PDB entry 7BKE | electron microscopy, 2.80 A resolution | chains E and D of the 9 polymer chains in the assembly

# Chain E
Molecule: Formate dehydrogenase, beta subunit (F420)
From: Methanospirillum hungatei JF-1
Notes: EC 1.2.99.-
UniProtKB: Q2FME3 (Q2FME3_METHJ); numbering as in UniProt (aligned over 1-414)
Chain sequence (414 residues; each row starts with the number of its first residue):
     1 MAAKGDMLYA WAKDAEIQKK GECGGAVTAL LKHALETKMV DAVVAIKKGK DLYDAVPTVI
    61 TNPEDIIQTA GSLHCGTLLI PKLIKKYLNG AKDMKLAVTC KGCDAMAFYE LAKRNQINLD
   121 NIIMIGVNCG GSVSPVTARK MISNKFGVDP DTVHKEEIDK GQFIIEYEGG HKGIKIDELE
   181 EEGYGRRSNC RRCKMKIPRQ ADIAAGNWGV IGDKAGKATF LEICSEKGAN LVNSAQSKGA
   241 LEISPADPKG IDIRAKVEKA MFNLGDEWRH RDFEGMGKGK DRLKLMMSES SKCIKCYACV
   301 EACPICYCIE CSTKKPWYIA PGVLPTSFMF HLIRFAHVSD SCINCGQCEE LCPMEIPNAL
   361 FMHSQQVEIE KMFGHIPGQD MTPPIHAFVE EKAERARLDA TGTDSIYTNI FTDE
Disordered / not traced: 1, 413-414
Bound ions: 4Fe-4S cluster Fe site 1: Cys103, Cys129, Cys190, Cys193; 4Fe-4S cluster Fe site 2: Cys293, Cys296, Cys299, Cys352; 4Fe-4S cluster Fe site 3: Cys303, Cys342, Cys345, Cys348; 4Fe-4S cluster Fe site 4: Cys306, Cys308, Cys311, His337
Residues lining bound ligands:
  - FAD (flavin-adenine dinucleotide): Gly21, Glu22, Cys23, Gly24, Gly25, Ala26, Val27, Thr28, Leu31, Ala45, Ile46, Thr69, Ala70, Gly71, Ser72, Leu73, His74, Gly76, Leu78, Thr99, Lys101, Asp104, Val127, Asn128, Cys129, Gly130, Gly131, Ser132, Ile158, Ala205, Gly206, Asn207, Trp208, Thr219
  - 4Fe-4S cluster (SF4), molecule 1: Lys101, Gly102, Cys103, Cys129, Gly130, Gly131, Ser132, Arg187, Asn189, Cys190, Cys193, Met195, Lys196, Asn344
  - 4Fe-4S cluster (SF4), molecule 2: Cys293, Ile294, Lys295, Cys296, Tyr297, Ala298, Cys299, Phe330, His331, Leu351, Cys352, Pro353, Met354, Ile356, Asn358
  - 4Fe-4S cluster (SF4), molecule 3: Val300, Ile305, Cys306, Tyr307, Cys308, Cys311, Ser312, Ile333, Arg334, His337
  - 4Fe-4S cluster (SF4), molecule 4: Cys303, Pro304, Ile305, Arg334, Val338, Cys342, Ile343, Asn344, Cys345, Gly346, Gln347, Cys348, Ala359, Met362

# Chain D
Molecule: Formate dehydrogenase
From: Methanospirillum hungatei JF-1
Notes: EC 1.17.1.9
UniProtKB: Q2FRK1 (Q2FRK1_METHJ); residue numbers follow UniProt; this construct covers 1-686
Chain sequence (686 residues; numbered 1 to 686; the number before each row is that of its first residue):
     1 MSENSEIMKY VATTCPYCGV GCTLNLVVSN GKVVGVEPNQ RSPINEGKLC PKGVTCWEHI
    61 HSPDRLTTPL IKKDGKFIEA SWDEALDLVA KNLKVIYDKH GPKGLGFQTS CRTVNEDCYI
   121 FQKFARVGFK TNNVDNCARI CHGPSVAGLS LSFGSGAATN GFEDALNADL ILIWGSNAVE
   181 AHPLAGRRIA QAKKKGIQII AVDPRYTMTA RLADTYVRFN PSTHIALANS MMYWIIKEGL
   241 EDKKFIQDRV NGFEDLKKTV ENYADAEAIH GVPLDVVKDI AFRYAKAKNA VIIYCLGITE
   301 LTTGTDNVRS MGNLALLTGN VGREGVGVNP LRGQNNVQGA CDMGAYPNVY SGYQKCEVAE
   361 NRAKMEKAWS VTNLPDWYGA TLTEQINQCG DEIKGMYILG LNPVVTYPSS NHVKAQLEKL
   421 DFLVVQDIFF TETCQYADVI LPGACFAEKD GTFTSGERRI NRVRKAVNPP GQAKEDIHII
   481 SELAAKMGFK GFELPTAKDV WDDMRAVTPS MFGATYEKLE RPEGICWPCP TEEHPGTPIL
   541 HREKFATADG KGNLFGIDYR PPAEVADAEY PFTLMTGRLI FHYHSRTQTD RAADLHREVP
   601 ESYAQINIED ARRLGIKNNE YIKLKSRRGE TTTLARVTDE VAPGVVYMTM HFADGVNNLT
   661 NTVLDPMSKM PELKHCAISI EKVGGN
Disordered / not traced: 1-4, 296-304, 563-686
Bound ions: 4Fe-4S cluster Fe: Cys15, Cys18, Cys22, Cys50
Residues lining bound ligands: 4Fe-4S cluster (SF4): Cys15, Tyr17, Cys18, Val20, Gly21, Cys22, Leu49, Cys50, Lys52, Gly53, Pro183, Leu184

# Interface between chain E and chain D
Contacting residue pairs - 50 pairs, chain E then chain D:
  Lys50(E) - Arg464(D)
  Lys50(E) - Glu520(D)  hydrogen bond (side chain-backbone)
  Lys50(E) - Pro522(D)
  Asp51(E) - Arg41(D)  salt bridge
  Asp51(E) - Arg521(D)  salt bridge
  Tyr53(E) - Arg41(D)
  Asp54(E) - Asn39(D)
  Asp54(E) - Arg41(D)
  Val56(E) - Tyr10(D)  hydrophobic
  Pro57(E) - Tyr10(D)
  Val59(E) - Ile7(D)
  Val59(E) - Met8(D)  hydrophobic
  Leu83(E) - Met8(D)  hydrophobic
  Leu83(E) - Tyr10(D)
  Leu83(E) - Glu37(D)
  Tyr87(E) - Val27(D)
  Tyr87(E) - Val34(D)
  Tyr87(E) - Gly35(D)
  Tyr87(E) - Glu37(D)  hydrogen bond
  Leu88(E) - Ile7(D)  hydrophobic
  Val136(E) - Arg41(D)
  Val136(E) - Ser42(D)
  Val136(E) - Glu46(D)
  Arg139(E) - Arg41(D)
  Arg139(E) - Glu523(D)  salt bridge
  Ser291(E) - Met208(D)
  Lys292(E) - Met208(D)
  Lys292(E) - Leu212(D)
  Cys293(E) - Met208(D)
  Ile294(E) - Val179(D)  hydrophobic
  Ile294(E) - Pro183(D)  hydrophobic
  Ile294(E) - Met208(D)  hydrophobic
  Lys295(E) - Pro51(D)
  Cys296(E) - Leu49(D)
  Cys296(E) - Pro51(D)  hydrophobic
  Leu324(E) - Met208(D)  hydrophobic
  Glu350(E) - Gln40(D)
  Glu350(E) - Lys48(D)  hydrogen bond (backbone-side chain)
  Leu351(E) - Pro38(D)  hydrophobic
  Leu351(E) - Gly47(D)
  Leu351(E) - Lys48(D)
  Cys352(E) - Lys48(D)  hydrogen bond (backbone-side chain)
  Pro353(E) - Leu49(D)
  Pro353(E) - Leu184(D)  hydrophobic
  Pro353(E) - Arg187(D)
  Met354(E) - Val179(D)  hydrophobic
  Met354(E) - Pro183(D)
  Glu355(E) - Lys48(D)  salt bridge
  Glu355(E) - Arg187(D)  salt bridge
  Glu355(E) - Gln191(D)
Interface residues without a listed pair, chain E (32 interface residues in all): Thr77, Lys86, Pro135, Lys140, Asp151, Pro325, Glu349
Interface residues without a listed pair, chain D (37 interface residues in all): Val36, Pro43, Cys50, Val54, Glu163, Glu180, Ala190, Arg211

# Summary
32 residues of chain E face 37 of chain D across their interface, with 4 hydrogen bonds and 5 salt bridges.
Polar pairs include Asp51(E)-Arg41(D), Asp51(E)-Arg521(D) and Arg139(E)-Glu523(D). Ligands of chain E: 4
copies of 4Fe-4S cluster and flavin-adenine dinucleotide.
Here chain E is Formate dehydrogenase, beta subunit (F420) and chain D is Formate dehydrogenase, both from
Methanospirillum hungatei JF-1. Entry 7BKE (Formate dehydrogenase - heterodisulfide reductase -
formylmethanofuran dehydrogenase complex from Methanospirillum hungatei (heterodisulfide reductase core and
...) was determined by electron microscopy, deposited together with 7BKB, 7BKC and 7BKD.
